8VEB - chains G and I of the 9 polymer chains in the assembly; structure by electron microscopy, 2.97 A resolution.

[Chain G]
Name: T5-1E08 Fab heavy chain
Organism: Homo sapiens
Notes: antibody fragment or engineered binder
Amino-acid sequence (238 residues; each row starts with the number of its first residue; a row labelled like 35A-35B holds insertion residues (35A, then the next letters in order)):
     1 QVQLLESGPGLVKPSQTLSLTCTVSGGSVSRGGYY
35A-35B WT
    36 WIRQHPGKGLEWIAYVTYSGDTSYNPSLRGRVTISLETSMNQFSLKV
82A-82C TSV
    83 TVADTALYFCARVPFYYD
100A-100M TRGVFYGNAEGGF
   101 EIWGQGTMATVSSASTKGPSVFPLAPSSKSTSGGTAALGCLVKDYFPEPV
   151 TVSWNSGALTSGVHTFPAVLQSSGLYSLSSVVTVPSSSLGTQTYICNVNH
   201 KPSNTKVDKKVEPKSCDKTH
Unresolved in the structure: 111-220
Disulfides: Cys-22/Cys-92

[Chain I]
Name: T5-1E08 Fab light chain
Organism: Homo sapiens
Notes: antibody fragment or engineered binder
Amino-acid sequence (214 residues; numbered 1 to 214; the number before each row is that of its first residue):
     1 DIQMTQSPSSLSASVGDRVTITCRASQGITNDLRWYQQKPGKAPQCLISS
    51 ASRLQSGVSSRFSGSGSGTEFTLTISSLQPEDFATYYCLQHNSYQWTFGQ
   101 GTKVEIKRTVAAPSVFIFPPSDEQLKSGTASVVCLLNNFYPREAKVQWKV
   151 DNALQSGNSQESVTEQDSKDSTYSLSSTLTLSKADYEKHKVYACEVTHQG
   201 LSSPVTKSFNRGEC
Unresolved in the structure: 106-214
Disulfides: Cys-23/Cys-88

[Chain G / chain I interface]
Contacting residue pairs - 36 pairs, chain G then chain I:
  Tyr-35(G) with Trp-96(I), hydrophobic
  Thr-35B(G) with Trp-96(I)
  Ile-37(G) with Phe-98(I), hydrophobic
  Gln-39(G) with Gln-38(I), hydrogen bond
  Lys-43(G) with Tyr-87(I)
  Gly-44(G) with Tyr-87(I)
  Leu-45(G) with Pro-44(I), hydrophobic; Tyr-87(I); Phe-98(I)
  Trp-47(G) with Tyr-94(I); Gln-95(I); Trp-96(I); Phe-98(I)
  Tyr-50(G) with Tyr-94(I); Trp-96(I)
  Ser-58(G) with Tyr-94(I), hydrogen bond (side chain-backbone); Gln-95(I), hydrogen bond
  Tyr-59(G) with Gln-95(I), hydrogen bond (backbone-side chain)
  Asn-60(G) with Gln-95(I); Trp-96(I)
  Pro-61(G) with Asp-1(I); Gln-95(I)
  Phe-91(G) with Gln-38(I)
  Val-95(G) with Arg-34(I)
  Pro-96(G) with Arg-34(I)
  Tyr-99(G) with Ser-49(I); Arg-53(I); Leu-54(I), hydrogen bond (side chain-backbone); Gln-55(I)
  Phe-100M(G) with Ser-56(I)
  Glu-101(G) with Arg-34(I), salt bridge; Tyr-36(I), hydrogen bond; Cys-46(I)
  Trp-103(G) with Tyr-36(I), hydrophobic; Pro-44(I)
  Gly-104(G) with Ala-43(I)
Also at the interface, not in a pair above, chain G (25 interface residues in all): Glu-46, Asp-56, Arg-64, Gln-105
Also at the interface, not in a pair above, chain I (19 interface residues in all): Gly-99, Gln-100

[Overview]
25 residues of chain G face 19 of chain I across their interface, with 6 hydrogen bonds and 1 salt bridge.
Polar contacts include Glu-101(G)/Arg-34(I), Gln-39(G)/Gln-38(I) and Ser-58(G)/Tyr-94(I).
Chain G is T5-1E08 Fab heavy chain and chain I is T5-1E08 Fab light chain, both from Homo sapiens; the
structure, Cryo-EM structure of antibody T5-1E08 in complex with stabilized H1N1 Influenza Hemagglutinin
Trimer (A/Kiev/1/57), was determined by electron microscopy, deposited together with 8VED, 8VEE, 8VEF and
8T1G.
